PDB entry 6TL0 | solution NMR | chains A and B

== Chain A ==
Name: Vacuolar protein sorting-associated protein 29
Source organism: Mus musculus
Reference sequence: Q9QZ88 (VPS29_MOUSE); residues 1-182 here = UniProt positions 1-182
Amino-acid sequence (192 residues; row label = number of the first residue in the row; numbers below 1 keep their minus sign (Gly-9 is residue -9)):
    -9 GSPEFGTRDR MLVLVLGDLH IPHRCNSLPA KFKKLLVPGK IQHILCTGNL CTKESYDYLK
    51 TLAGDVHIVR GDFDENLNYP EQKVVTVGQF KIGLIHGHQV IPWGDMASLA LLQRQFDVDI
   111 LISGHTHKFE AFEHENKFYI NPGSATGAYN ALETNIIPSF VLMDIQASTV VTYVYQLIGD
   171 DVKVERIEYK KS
Differences from the reference sequence: expression tag (-9 to 0)
Swiss-Prot annotation at these positions:
  - modified residue: Lys50 (N6-acetyllysine)
  - mutagenesis: Asn39 (N39D: Decreases interaction with VPS35), Val90 (V90D: Decreases interaction with VPS35), Ile91 (I91S: Disrupts interaction with VPS35), Leu152 (L152E: Disrupts interaction with ANKRD27)
From the paper describing this entry:
  - mutagenesis - L26S, L152E, Y165S: unchanged localization to retromer (VPS35)

== Chain B ==
Name: Ankyrin repeat domain-containing protein 27
Source organism: Homo sapiens
Reference sequence: Q96NW4 (ANR27_HUMAN); numbering as in UniProt (aligned over 692-746)
Amino-acid sequence (61 residues; row label = number of the first residue in the row):
   687 GPLGSTEEDL EDAEDTVSAA DPEFCHPLCQ CPKCAPAQKR LAKVPASGLG VNVTSQDGSS
   747 W
Differences from the reference sequence: expression tag (687-691, 747)
Ion coordination: Zn2+: Cys711, Cys715, Cys717, Cys720
Swiss-Prot annotation at these positions:
  - mutagenesis: His712 (H712A: Disrupts interaction with VPS29; when associated with A-714), Leu714 (L714A: Disrupts interaction with VPS29; when associated with A-712)
From the paper describing this entry:
  - binding site for Zn2+: Cys711 to Cys720

== How chain A and chain B interact ==
Residue-residue contacts (19):
  Leu2(A) - Pro713(B)
  Leu2(A) - Leu714(B)
  Leu25(A) - His712(B)
  Leu25(A) - Pro713(B)
  Leu25(A) - Leu714(B)
  Leu26(A) - Leu714(B)
  Val27(A) - Gln716(B)
  Lys30(A) - Pro713(B)
  Lys30(A) - Leu714(B)
  Lys30(A) - Gln716(B)
  Ile31(A) - Leu714(B)
  Phe150(A) - Leu714(B)
  Leu152(A) - Pro713(B)
  Leu152(A) - Leu714(B)
  Tyr163(A) - Cys711(B)
  Tyr163(A) - His712(B)
  Tyr165(A) - His712(B)
  Tyr165(A) - Pro713(B)
  Val174(A) - His712(B)
Also at the interface, not in a pair above, chain A (12 interface residues in all): Leu4
From the paper, about this interface:
  - pairs named by the authors: Tyr163(A)-Cys711(B) (water-mediated contact), Tyr165(A)-Pro713(B) (hydrogen bond)
  - interface residues, chain A: Leu4(A), Leu25(A), Leu26(A), Lys30(A), Leu152(A), Tyr163(A), Tyr165(A)
  - hot spots on chain A (mutagenesis) - L26S, Y165S: abolished binding to Ankyrin repeat domain-containing protein 27 (chain B)
  - interface residues, chain B: His712(B), Gln716(B)

== Summary ==
12 residues of chain A and 5 residues of chain B are in contact. The authors report a water-mediated contact
between Tyr163(A) and Cys711(B); a hydrogen bond between Tyr165(A) and Pro713(B). From the paper: a binding
site for Zn2+ at Cys711(B); L26S and Y165S of chain A abolish binding to Ankyrin repeat domain-containing
protein 27 (chain B).
Here chain A is Vacuolar protein sorting-associated protein 29 (Mus musculus) and chain B is Ankyrin repeat
domain-containing protein 27 (Homo sapiens). Entry 6TL0 (Solution structure and 1H, 13C and 15N chemical shift
assignments for the complex of VPS29 with ...) was determined by solution NMR.
